PDB entry 6TVD | X-ray diffraction, 2.70 A resolution | chains A and J of the 6 polymer chains in the assembly

[Chain A]
Name: Hemagglutinin HA1
Source organism: Influenza A virus
UniProt: A0A0A7HR51 (A0A0A7HR51_9INFA); residues 1-323 here correspond to UniProt positions 10-332 (UniProt number = residue number + 9)
Sequence (325 residues; row label = number of the first residue in the row; numbers below 1 keep their minus sign (Asp-1 is residue -1)):
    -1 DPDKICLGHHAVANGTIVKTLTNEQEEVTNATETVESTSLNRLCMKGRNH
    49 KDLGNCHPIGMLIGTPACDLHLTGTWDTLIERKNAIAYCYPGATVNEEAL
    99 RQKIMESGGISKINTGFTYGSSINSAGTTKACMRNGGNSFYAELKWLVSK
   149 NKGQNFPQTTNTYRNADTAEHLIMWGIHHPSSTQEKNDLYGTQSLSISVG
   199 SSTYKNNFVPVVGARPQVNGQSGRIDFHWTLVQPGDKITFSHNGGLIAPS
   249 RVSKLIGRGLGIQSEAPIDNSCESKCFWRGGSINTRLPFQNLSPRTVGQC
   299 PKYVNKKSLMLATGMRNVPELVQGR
Not modelled in the structure: 319-323
Disulfide bonds: Cys42-Cys270, Cys54-Cys66, Cys87-Cys130, Cys274-Cys298
Covalent attachments: N-acetylglucosamine (NAG) linked to Asn28
Differences from the reference sequence: expression tag (-1 to 0); conflict Gln219 (Leu228 in A0A0A7HR51)
Bound ions: Ca2+: Glu104 (together with N-acetylglucosamine) (shared with 1 residue of chain B; 1 residue of chain H)

[Chain J]
Name: Hemagglutinin HA2
Source organism: Influenza A virus
UniProt: A0A0A7HR51 (A0A0A7HR51_9INFA); residues 1-176 here correspond to UniProt positions 333-508 (UniProt number = residue number + 332)
Sequence (177 residues; numbered 1 to 177; the number before each row is that of its first residue):
     1 GLFGAIAGFIENGWEGMVDGWYGFRHQNAQGTGQAADYKSTQAAIDQITG
    51 KLNRIIKKTNTEFESIESEFSEIDHQIGNVINWTKDSITDIWTYQAELLV
   101 AMENQHTIDMADSEMLNLYERVRKQLRQNAEEDGKGCFEIYHACDDSCME
   151 SIRNNTYDHSQYREEALLNRLNINPVK
Not modelled in the structure: 173-177
Disulfide bonds: Cys144-Cys148
Covalent attachments: N-acetylglucosamine (NAG) linked to Asn82
Differences from the reference sequence: expression tag (177)
Bound ions: Ca2+: Asn79 (together with N-acetylglucosamine) (shared with 1 residue of chain H)

[How chain A and chain J interact]
Pairs across the interface (7; chain A residue first):
  Leu19(A) with Gly50(J); Lys51(J); Arg54(J), hydrogen bond (backbone-side chain); Met102(J), hydrophobic; Glu103(J)
  Thr20(A) with Gln47(J); Gly50(J)
Also at the interface, not in a pair above, chain A (4 interface residues in all): Thr18, Asn303
Also at the interface, not in a pair above, chain J (9 interface residues in all): Asp46, Thr61, His106

[Summary]
4 residues of chain A face 9 of chain J across their interface, with 1 hydrogen bond. Its one hydrogen-bonded
contact is Leu19(A)-Arg54(J). Covalently linked N-acetylglucosamine: at Asn28(A). Covalently linked
N-acetylglucosamine: at Asn82(J).
Here chain A is Hemagglutinin HA1 and chain J is Hemagglutinin HA2, both from Influenza A virus. Entry 6TVD
(Crystal structure of the haemagglutinin from a H10N7 seal influenza virus isolated in Germany in complex ...)
was determined by X-ray diffraction together with 6TJW, 6TJY, 6TVA, 6TVB, 6TVC, 6TVF and 9 further entries
from the same study.
